9MLY - chains A and B of the 4 polymer chains in the assembly; structure by electron microscopy, 2.33 A resolution.

# Chain A
Name: Nitrogenase molybdenum-iron protein alpha chain
Organism: Azotobacter vinelandii
Notes: EC 1.18.6.1
Reference sequence: P07328 (NIFD_AZOVI); numbering as in UniProt (aligned over 1-492)
Amino-acid sequence (492 residues; row label = number of the first residue in the row):
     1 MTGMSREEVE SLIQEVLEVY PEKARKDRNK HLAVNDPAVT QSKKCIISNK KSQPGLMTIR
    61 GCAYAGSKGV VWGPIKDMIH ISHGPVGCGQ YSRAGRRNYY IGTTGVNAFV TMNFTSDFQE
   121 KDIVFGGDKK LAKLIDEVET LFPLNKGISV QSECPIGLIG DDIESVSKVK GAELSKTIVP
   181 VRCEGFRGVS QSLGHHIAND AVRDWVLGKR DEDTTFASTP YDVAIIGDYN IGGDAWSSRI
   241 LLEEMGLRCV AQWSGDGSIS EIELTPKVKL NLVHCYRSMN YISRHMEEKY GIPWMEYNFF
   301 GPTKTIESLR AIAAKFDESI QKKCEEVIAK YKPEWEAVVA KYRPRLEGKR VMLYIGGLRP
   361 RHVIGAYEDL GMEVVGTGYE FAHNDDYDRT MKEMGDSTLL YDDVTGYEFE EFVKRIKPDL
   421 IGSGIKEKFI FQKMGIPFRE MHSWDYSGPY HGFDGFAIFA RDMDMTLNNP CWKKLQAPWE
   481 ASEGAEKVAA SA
Disordered / not traced: 1-3, 481-492
Bound ions: fe(8)-S(7) cluster Fe: Cys62, Cys88, Cys154 (shared with Cys70(B), Cys95(B), Cys153(B), Ser188(B) of chain B); Fe ion: Cys275, His442 (together with 3-hydroxy-3-carboxy-adipic acid)
Residues lining bound ligands:
  - fe(8)-S(7) cluster (CLF): Cys62, Tyr64, Pro85, Gly87, Cys88, Tyr91, Glu153, Cys154, Gly185
  - 3-hydroxy-3-carboxy-adipic acid (HCA): Ala65, Gly95, Arg96, Gln191, Gly424, Ile425, Lys426, Glu440, His442
  - ICS (iron-sulfur-molybdenum cluster with interstitial carbon): Val70, Arg96, His195, Tyr229, Ile231, Cys275, Ser278, Ile355, Gly356, Gly357, Leu358, Arg359, Phe381, His442
Swiss-Prot annotation at these positions:
  - binding site ([8Fe-7S] cluster): Cys62, Cys88, Cys154
  - binding site ([7Fe-Mo-9S-C-homocitryl] cluster): Cys275, His442
  - mutagenesis: His195 (H195Q: No nitrogenase activity)

# Chain B
Name: Nitrogenase molybdenum-iron protein beta chain
Organism: Azotobacter vinelandii
Notes: EC 1.18.6.1
Reference sequence: P07329 (NIFK_AZOVI); residue numbers follow UniProt; this construct covers 1-523
Amino-acid sequence (523 residues; numbered 1 to 523; the number before each row is that of its first residue):
     1 MSQQVDKIKA SYPLFLDQDY KDMLAKKRDG FEEKYPQDKI DEVFQWTTTK EYQELNFQRE
    61 ALTVNPAKAC QPLGAVLCAL GFEKTMPYVH GSQGCVAYFR SYFNRHFREP VSCVSDSMTE
   121 DAAVFGGQQN MKDGLQNCKA TYKPDMIAVS TTCMAEVIGD DLNAFINNSK KEGFIPDEFP
   181 VPFAHTPSFV GSHVTGWDNM FEGIARYFTL KSMDDKVVGS NKKINIVPGF ETYLGNFRVI
   241 KRMLSEMGVG YSLLSDPEEV LDTPADGQFR MYAGGTTQEE MKDAPNALNT VLLQPWHLEK
   301 TKKFVEGTWK HEVPKLNIPM GLDWTDEFLM KVSEISGQPI PASLTKERGR LVDMMTDSHT
   361 WLHGKRFALW GDPDFVMGLV KFLLELGCEP VHILCHNGNK RWKKAVDAIL AASPYGKNAT
   421 VYIGKDLWHL RSLVFTDKPD FMIGNSYGKF IQRDTLHKGK EFEVPLIRIG FPIFDRHHLH
   481 RSTTLGYEGA MQILTTLVNS ILERLDEETR GMQATDYNHD LVR
Disordered / not traced: 1
Bound ions: fe(8)-S(7) cluster Fe: Cys70, Cys95, Cys153, Ser188 (shared with Cys62(A), Cys88(A), Cys154(A) of chain A); Fe ion site 1: Arg108, Glu109 (shared with 2 residues of chain D); Fe ion site 2: Asp353, Asp357 (shared with 2 residues of chain D)
Residues lining bound ligands:
  - fe(8)-S(7) cluster (CLF): Cys70, Pro72, Ser92, Gly94, Cys95, Tyr98, Phe99, Thr152, Cys153, Ser188
  - 3-hydroxy-3-carboxy-adipic acid (HCA): Tyr98, Ser101, Arg105
Swiss-Prot annotation at these positions:
  - binding site ([8Fe-7S] cluster): Cys70, Cys95, Cys153, Ser188

# Chain A / chain B interface
Contacting residue pairs (188):
  Val19(A) - Ala140(B)
  Tyr20(A) - Thr141(B)
  Pro21(A) - Asn137(B)
  Pro21(A) - Ala140(B)
  Lys23(A) - Asp133(B)  salt bridge
  Lys23(A) - Asn137(B)
  Ala24(A) - Asn137(B)
  Ser52(A) - Gln93(B)  hydrogen bond
  Ser52(A) - Ser117(B)  hydrogen bond
  Gln53(A) - Asn137(B)
  Pro54(A) - Ser115(B)
  Pro54(A) - Asp116(B)
  Pro54(A) - Asn130(B)
  Pro54(A) - Asp133(B)
  Pro54(A) - Gly134(B)
  Pro54(A) - Asn137(B)  hydrogen bond (backbone-side chain)
  Gly55(A) - Ser115(B)  hydrogen bond (backbone-backbone)
  Gly55(A) - Gly134(B)
  Gly55(A) - Asn137(B)
  Gly55(A) - Cys138(B)  hydrogen bond (backbone-backbone)
  Gly55(A) - Tyr142(B)
  Leu56(A) - Asn137(B)
  Leu56(A) - Thr141(B)
  Leu56(A) - Tyr142(B)  hydrogen bond (backbone-side chain)
  Met57(A) - Met86(B)  hydrophobic
  Met57(A) - Arg100(B)
  Met57(A) - Ser112(B)
  Met57(A) - Cys113(B)
  Met57(A) - Val114(B)  hydrophobic
  Met57(A) - Tyr142(B)
  Thr58(A) - Gln93(B)
  Thr58(A) - Arg100(B)
  Ile59(A) - Arg100(B)
  Arg60(A) - Gln93(B)
  Arg60(A) - Ala97(B)
  Gly61(A) - Gln93(B)  hydrogen bond (backbone-side chain)
  Cys62(A) - Gly94(B)
  Ala65(A) - Tyr98(B)
  Lys76(A) - Glu32(B)  salt bridge
  Pro85(A) - Ser188(B)
  Val86(A) - Pro66(B)  hydrophobic
  Val86(A) - Ala69(B)
  Gln90(A) - Pro66(B)  hydrogen bond (side chain-backbone)
  Gln90(A) - Lys68(B)  hydrogen bond (side chain-backbone)
  Gln90(A) - Tyr447(B)  hydrogen bond (backbone-side chain)
  Tyr91(A) - Ala69(B)
  Tyr91(A) - Cys70(B)  hydrogen bond (side chain-backbone)
  Tyr91(A) - Leu73(B)
  Tyr91(A) - Tyr98(B)  hydrophobic
  Tyr91(A) - Phe99(B)  hydrophobic
  Tyr91(A) - Tyr102(B)  hydrophobic
  Ser92(A) - Tyr98(B)
  Arg93(A) - Asn65(B)  hydrogen bond
  Arg93(A) - Tyr447(B)
  Arg93(A) - Phe450(B)
  Gly95(A) - Arg105(B)  hydrogen bond (backbone-side chain)
  Tyr99(A) - Ser11(B)
  Thr103(A) - Ile40(B)
  Thr104(A) - Arg453(B)
  Val106(A) - Ile40(B)
  Val106(A) - Val43(B)  hydrophobic
  Val106(A) - Phe44(B)  hydrophobic
  Asn107(A) - Lys34(B)
  Asn107(A) - Ile40(B)
  Met112(A) - Val64(B)  hydrophobic
  Met112(A) - Asn65(B)
  Met112(A) - Trp428(B)  hydrophobic
  Asn113(A) - Thr63(B)
  Asn113(A) - Val64(B)
  Asn113(A) - Asn65(B)  hydrogen bond (backbone-side chain)
  Asn113(A) - Pro66(B)
  Phe114(A) - Thr63(B)
  Thr115(A) - Thr63(B)  hydrogen bond (backbone-backbone)
  Ser116(A) - Ala61(B)
  Asp117(A) - Thr63(B)
  Asp117(A) - Lys68(B)  salt bridge
  Phe118(A) - Phe189(B)
  Gln119(A) - Phe189(B)
  Glu120(A) - Phe189(B)  hydrogen bond (backbone-backbone)
  Glu120(A) - Val190(B)
  Ile123(A) - Phe189(B)  hydrophobic
  Lys130(A) - Ala61(B)
  Lys133(A) - Glu60(B)
  Lys133(A) - Ala61(B)
  Leu134(A) - Ala61(B)
  Leu134(A) - Leu62(B)  hydrophobic
  Glu137(A) - Arg59(B)
  Glu137(A) - Glu60(B)  hydrogen bond (side chain-backbone)
  Glu137(A) - Ala61(B)  hydrogen bond (side chain-backbone)
  Glu137(A) - Leu62(B)  hydrogen bond (side chain-backbone)
  Val138(A) - Leu62(B)  hydrophobic
  Thr140(A) - Trp46(B)
  Leu141(A) - Tyr52(B)  hydrogen bond (backbone-side chain)
  Leu141(A) - Leu55(B)  hydrophobic
  Leu141(A) - Asn56(B)
  Leu141(A) - Arg59(B)
  Phe142(A) - Trp428(B)  hydrophobic
  Pro143(A) - Trp46(B)
  Leu144(A) - Tyr35(B)
  Leu144(A) - Lys39(B)
  Leu144(A) - Val43(B)  hydrophobic
  Lys146(A) - Glu32(B)
  Lys146(A) - Glu33(B)  salt bridge
  Pro155(A) - Cys153(B)
  Leu158(A) - Ala123(B)  hydrophobic
  Leu158(A) - Met154(B)
  Leu158(A) - Val157(B)  hydrophobic
  Leu158(A) - Ile158(B)  hydrophobic
  Ile159(A) - Val157(B)  hydrophobic
  Phe186(A) - Ser92(B)
  Phe186(A) - Thr119(B)
  Phe186(A) - Glu120(B)  hydrogen bond (backbone-backbone)
  Phe186(A) - Met154(B)  hydrophobic
  Arg187(A) - Glu120(B)
  Gly188(A) - Thr119(B)
  Gly188(A) - Glu120(B)  hydrogen bond (backbone-side chain)
  Val189(A) - Gln93(B)  hydrogen bond (backbone-side chain)
  Arg210(A) - Glu33(B)  salt bridge
  Gly232(A) - Ser11(B)
  Gly232(A) - Phe15(B)
  Gly233(A) - Phe15(B)
  Trp236(A) - Phe15(B)  hydrophobic
  Trp236(A) - Met23(B)
  Trp236(A) - Leu24(B)
  Ser237(A) - Phe15(B)
  Ser237(A) - Tyr20(B)
  Arg239(A) - Met23(B)
  Arg239(A) - Lys27(B)
  Arg239(A) - Phe31(B)
  Ile240(A) - Asp19(B)
  Ile240(A) - Met23(B)  hydrogen bond (backbone-side chain)
  Glu243(A) - Met23(B)
  Glu243(A) - Lys26(B)
  Arg248(A) - Phe31(B)
  Cys249(A) - Phe31(B)
  Val250(A) - Phe31(B)
  Gln252(A) - Lys27(B)
  Asp256(A) - Lys27(B)  salt bridge
  Asp256(A) - Glu32(B)
  Ser258(A) - Phe31(B)
  Ser258(A) - Glu32(B)
  Ser260(A) - Phe31(B)  hydrogen bond (side chain-backbone)
  Ser260(A) - Glu32(B)  hydrogen bond (side chain-backbone)
  Ser260(A) - Glu33(B)
  Glu261(A) - Lys27(B)  salt bridge
  Glu261(A) - Phe31(B)
  Glu261(A) - Glu32(B)
  Glu334(A) - Ser2(B)
  Glu334(A) - Gln3(B)  hydrogen bond (side chain-backbone)
  Ala337(A) - Val5(B)
  Lys341(A) - Val5(B)
  Tyr342(A) - Ile8(B)
  Gly406(A) - Tyr142(B)
  Tyr407(A) - Thr141(B)
  Tyr407(A) - Tyr142(B)
  Glu410(A) - Phe269(B)
  Lys426(A) - Ala97(B)
  Lys426(A) - Arg100(B)
  Lys426(A) - Asn104(B)
  Phe429(A) - Asn104(B)
  Phe429(A) - Arg108(B)
  Phe429(A) - Glu109(B)
  Phe429(A) - Pro110(B)
  Ile430(A) - Pro110(B)
  Ile430(A) - Phe269(B)  hydrophobic
  Lys433(A) - Glu109(B)  salt bridge
  Lys433(A) - Pro110(B)
  Lys433(A) - Thr263(B)  hydrogen bond (side chain-backbone)
  Lys433(A) - Asp266(B)
  Lys433(A) - Gly267(B)  hydrogen bond (backbone-backbone)
  Lys433(A) - Gln268(B)  hydrogen bond (backbone-backbone)
  Met434(A) - Gly267(B)
  Tyr446(A) - Arg105(B)
  Gly448(A) - Ala10(B)
  Gly448(A) - Ser11(B)  hydrogen bond (backbone-backbone)
  Pro449(A) - Ser11(B)
  Pro449(A) - Phe15(B)  hydrophobic
  Asp454(A) - Ser2(B)  hydrogen bond (side chain-backbone)
  Asp454(A) - Gln3(B)  hydrogen bond (backbone-side chain)
  Asp454(A) - Tyr20(B)  hydrogen bond
  Ala457(A) - Ile8(B)
  Ile458(A) - Gln3(B)
  Ile458(A) - Ile8(B)  hydrophobic
  Ile458(A) - Lys9(B)
  Arg461(A) - Ile8(B)
  Leu475(A) - Ala265(B)
  Leu475(A) - Asp266(B)
  Leu475(A) - Gly267(B)
Other interface residues (no listed pair), chain A (114 interface residues in all): Tyr64, Ile81, Gly87, Ala94, Ile101, Gly102, Gly105, Thr111, Cys154, Ser190, Phe216, Leu264, Lys330, Tyr331, Val338, Thr405, Ile425, Gln432, Gly435, Ser447
Other interface residues (no listed pair), chain B (100 interface residues in all): Leu14, Gln58, Ala67, Ser101, Met118, Gln136, Lys143, Pro264, Met271, His396, Leu427, Asp454, His457

# In short
The interface between chain A and chain B involves 114 residues on one side and 100 on the other, with 34
hydrogen bonds and 8 salt bridges. Among the polar pairs are Lys23(A)-Asp133(B), Lys76(A)-Glu32(B) and
Asp117(A)-Lys68(B).
Chain A is Nitrogenase molybdenum-iron protein alpha chain and chain B is Nitrogenase molybdenum-iron protein
beta chain, both from Azotobacter vinelandii; the structure, Azotobacter vinelandii Reduced MoFeP (C1
symmetry) obtained using the SPT Labtech chameleon of 5 mM sodium ..., was determined by electron microscopy
together with 9CQM, 9CQN, 9CQO, 9CQP, 9CQQ, 9CQR and 12 further entries from the same study.
